6PFR - chain A; structure by X-ray diffraction, 1.51 A resolution.

# Chain A
Name: Green fluorescent protein
From: Aequorea victoria
Sequence (250 residues; numbered -12 to 239; 2 numbers in that range are skipped by the numbering (no residue carries them; nothing is unmodelled there); the number before each row is that of its first residue; numbers below 1 keep their minus sign (Met-12 is residue -12)):
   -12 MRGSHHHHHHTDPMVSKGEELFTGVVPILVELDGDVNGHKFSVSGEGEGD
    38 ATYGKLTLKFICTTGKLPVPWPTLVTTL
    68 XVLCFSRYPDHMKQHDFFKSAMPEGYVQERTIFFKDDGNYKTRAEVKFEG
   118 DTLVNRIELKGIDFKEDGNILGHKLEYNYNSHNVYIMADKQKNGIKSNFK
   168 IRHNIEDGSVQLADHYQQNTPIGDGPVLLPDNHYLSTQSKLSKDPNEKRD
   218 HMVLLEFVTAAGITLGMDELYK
Unresolved in the structure: -12 to -3
Modified / non-standard residues: OHD ({(4Z)-2-[(1S)-1-aminoethyl]-4-[(3-chloro-4-hydroxyphenyl)methylidene]-5-oxo-4,5-dihydro-1H-imidazol-1-yl}acetic acid) at position 68
Glycans and other covalent adducts: covalent link Leu65-OHD_68

# In short
Chain A is Green fluorescent protein (Aequorea victoria); the structure, rsEGFP2 with a chlorinated
chromophore in the fluorescent on-state, was determined by X-ray diffraction, deposited together with 6PFS,
6PFT and 6PFU.
